PDB entry 3D1B | X-ray diffraction, 1.70 A resolution | chain A

== Chain A ==
Name: RNA-induced transcriptional silencing complex protein tas3
From: Schizosaccharomyces pombe
UniProt: O94687 (TAS3_SCHPO); residues 426-545 here = UniProt positions 426-545
Sequence (124 residues; numbered 422 to 545; the number before each row is that of its first residue):
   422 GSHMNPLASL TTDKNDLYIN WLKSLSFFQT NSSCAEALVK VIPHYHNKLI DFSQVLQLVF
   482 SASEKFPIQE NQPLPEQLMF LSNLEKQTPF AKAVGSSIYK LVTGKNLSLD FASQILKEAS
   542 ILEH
Not modelled in the structure: 422-433, 545
Differences from the reference sequence: expression tag (422-425)
What the authors report for this chain:
  - self-association interface (contacts with another copy of this molecule): Ile-471, Leu-495, Leu-499, Leu-502, Leu-505, Tyr-520
  - mutagenesis - I471E, L479E, L502E: decreased expression

== In short ==
From the paper: I471E, L479E and L502E reduce expression; a self-association interface involving Ile-471,
Leu-495 and Leu-499 among others.
Chain A is RNA-induced transcriptional silencing complex protein tas3 (Schizosaccharomyces pombe); the
structure, Tetragonal crystal structure of Tas3 C-terminal alpha motif, was determined by X-ray diffraction
together with 3D1D from the same study.
